PDB entry 5TRE | electron microscopy, 15.60 A resolution (very low resolution: no residue pairs are listed; an interface is given only as per-side residue counts) | chains G and S of the 48 polymer chains in the assembly

[Chain G (and S)]
Molecule: Frataxin homolog, mitochondrial
Organism: Saccharomyces cerevisiae
Notes: EC 1.16.3.1; chain S of this document is another copy of the same molecule, construct and numbering; everything in this record applies to it too
UniProt: Q07540 (FRDA_YEAST); residues 52-172 here = UniProt positions 52-172
Sequence (121 residues; row label = number of the first residue in the row):
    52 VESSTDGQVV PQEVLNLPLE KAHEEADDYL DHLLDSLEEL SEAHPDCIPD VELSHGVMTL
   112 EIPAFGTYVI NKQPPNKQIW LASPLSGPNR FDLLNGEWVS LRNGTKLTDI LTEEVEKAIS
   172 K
Differences from the reference sequence: conflict A73 (Tyr in Q07540)
Swiss-Prot annotation at these positions:
  - mutagenesis: D79 (D79A: Nearly abolishes ferroxidase activity, slows down oligomerization, impairs resistance to iron-catalyzed oxidative stress, no effect on Fe(2+) delivery and cell growth; when associated with A-82), D82 (D82A: Nearly abolishes ferroxidase activity, slows down oligomerization, impairs resistance to iron-catalyzed oxidative stress, no effect on Fe(2+) delivery and cell growth; when associated with A-79), E93 (E93A: Impairs oligomerization and iron mineralization; E93A: Impairs resistance to iron-catalyzed oxidative stress, no effect on Fe(2+) delivery and cell growth; when associated with A-97 and A-103), D97 (D97A: Impairs resistance to iron-catalyzed oxidative stress, no effect on Fe(2+) delivery and cell growth; when associated with A-93 and A-103), E103 (E103A: Impairs resistance to iron-catalyzed oxidative stress, no effect on Fe(2+) delivery and cell growth; when associated with A-93 and A-97), N122 to Q124 (Impairs cell growth, lowers activity of mitochondrial iron-sulfur cluster-containing enzymes, no effect on iron binding and oligomerization), Q129 (Q129A: Impairs cell growth and lowers aconitase activity), I130 (I130A: Impairs cell growth and lowers aconitase activity), W131 (W131A: Impairs cell growth, lowers aconitase activity and strongly decreases interaction with ISU1; W131F: Lowers aconitase activity and no effexct on interaction with ISU1), R141 (R141A: Impairs cell growth and lowers aconitase activity)

[How chain G and chain S interact]
At this resolution (16 A) residue pairs are not listed: 16 residues of chain G and 12 of chain S lie at the interface.

[Overview]
The interface between chain G and chain S involves 16 residues on one side and 12 on the other. UniProt lists
12 mutagenesis sites on chain G.
Both chains are Frataxin homolog, mitochondrial (Saccharomyces cerevisiae). Entry 5TRE (Zinc and the Iron
Donor Frataxin Regulate Oligomerization of the Scaffold Protein to Form New Fe-S ...) was determined by
electron microscopy.
